3DWA - chains A and C of the 5 polymer chains in the assembly; structure by X-ray diffraction, 2.08 A resolution.

Chain A (and C):
Name: Subtilase cytotoxin, subunit B
Organism: Escherichia coli
Notes: fragment: residues in database 24-141; chain C of this document is another copy of the same molecule, construct and numbering; everything in this record applies to it too
Reference sequence: Q3ZTX8 (Q3ZTX8_ECOLX); residues 1-118 here correspond to UniProt positions 24-141 (UniProt number = residue number + 23)
Sequence (126 residues; numbered 1 to 126; the number before each row is that of its first residue):
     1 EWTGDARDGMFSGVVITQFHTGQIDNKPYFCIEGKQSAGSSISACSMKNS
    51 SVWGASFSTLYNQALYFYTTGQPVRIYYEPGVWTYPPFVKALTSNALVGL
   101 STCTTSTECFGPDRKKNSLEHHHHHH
Unresolved in the structure: 119-126 (chain C: 121-126)
Disulfide bonds: Cys-31/Cys-45, Cys-103/Cys-109
Modified positions: Mse-10 (selenomethionine; parent Met); Mse-47 (selenomethionine; parent Met)
Differences from the reference sequence: expression tag (119-126)
Reported in the primary citation:
  - mutagenesis - S12A: abolished binding to Vero cells
  - mutagenesis - Y78F: decreased binding to Vero cells

Chain A / chain C interface:
Residue-residue contacts (55; chain A residue first):
  Glu-1(A) / Gln-23(C)  hydrogen bond
  Glu-1(A) / Ile-24(C)
  Glu-1(A) / Asp-25(C)  hydrogen bond (backbone-backbone)
  Glu-1(A) / Asn-26(C)  hydrogen bond (side chain-backbone)
  Trp-2(A) / Gln-23(C)
  Trp-2(A) / Ile-24(C)
  Trp-2(A) / Tyr-29(C)  hydrogen bond
  Trp-2(A) / Pro-87(C)
  Trp-2(A) / Phe-88(C)  hydrophobic
  Trp-2(A) / Ala-91(C)  hydrophobic
  Thr-3(A) / Gly-22(C)
  Thr-3(A) / Gln-23(C)  hydrogen bond (side chain-backbone)
  Thr-3(A) / Tyr-29(C)
  Val-52(A) / Gln-23(C)  hydrogen bond (backbone-side chain)
  Trp-53(A) / Gln-23(C)
  Ala-55(A) / Gln-23(C)
  Ala-55(A) / Asn-26(C)
  Ala-55(A) / Pro-28(C)
  Ser-56(A) / Gly-22(C)
  Ser-56(A) / Gln-23(C)  hydrogen bond
  Thr-59(A) / Thr-21(C)
  Thr-59(A) / Pro-28(C)
  Thr-59(A) / Phe-57(C)
  Thr-59(A) / Tyr-61(C)
  Leu-60(A) / Thr-21(C)
  Asn-62(A) / Tyr-61(C)
  Gln-63(A) / Phe-19(C)
  Gln-63(A) / Thr-21(C)
  Gln-63(A) / Tyr-61(C)  hydrogen bond
  Gln-63(A) / Leu-65(C)
  Tyr-66(A) / Leu-65(C)
  Tyr-66(A) / Tyr-68(C)
  Tyr-66(A) / Thr-69(C)  hydrogen bond
  Gln-72(A) / Tyr-68(C)  hydrogen bond
  Tyr-77(A) / His-20(C)
  Val-98(A) / Gly-22(C)
  Gly-99(A) / Thr-21(C)
  Leu-100(A) / His-20(C)
  Leu-100(A) / Thr-21(C)  hydrogen bond (backbone-backbone)
  Ser-101(A) / Phe-19(C)
  Ser-101(A) / His-20(C)
  Thr-102(A) / Gln-18(C)  hydrogen bond
  Thr-102(A) / Phe-19(C)  hydrogen bond (side chain-backbone)
  Thr-102(A) / Tyr-68(C)
  Cys-103(A) / Gln-18(C)
  Thr-104(A) / Gln-18(C)
  Phe-110(A) / Gln-18(C)
  Phe-110(A) / Phe-19(C)
  Phe-110(A) / His-20(C)
  Phe-110(A) / Cys-31(C)
  Phe-110(A) / Ile-32(C)
  Phe-110(A) / Glu-33(C)
  Gly-111(A) / Leu-92(C)
  Pro-112(A) / His-20(C)
  Pro-112(A) / Ala-91(C)  hydrophobic
Other interface residues (no listed pair), chain A (26 interface residues in all): Ser-51, Gly-54
Other interface residues (no listed pair), chain C (25 interface residues in all): Ser-43, Tyr-85

In short:
Chain A and chain C form an interface of 26 and 25 residues respectively; the contacts include 13 hydrogen
bonds. Polar pairs include Glu-1(A)/Gln-23(C), Glu-1(A)/Asn-26(C) and Trp-2(A)/Tyr-29(C). The paper reports
that S12A of chain A abolishes binding to Vero cells; Y78F of chain A reduces binding to Vero cells.
Chain A and chain C are both Subtilase cytotoxin, subunit B (Escherichia coli); the structure, Crystal
structure of the B-subunit of the AB5 toxin from E. coli, was determined by X-ray diffraction (same
publication as 3DWP and 3DWQ).
